Entry 8IF6 (electron microscopy, 7.09 A resolution (low resolution: residue-level contacts below are approximate; hydrogen-bond / salt-bridge calls are withheld)); this record covers chains A and B of the 3 polymer chains in the assembly.

== Chain A ==
Molecule: F-box/LRR-repeat MAX2 homolog
Source organism: Oryza sativa subsp. japonica
UniProt: Q5VMP0 (MAX2_ORYSJ); numbering as in UniProt (aligned over 1-720)
Sequence (720 residues; numbered 1 to 720; the number before each row is that of its first residue):
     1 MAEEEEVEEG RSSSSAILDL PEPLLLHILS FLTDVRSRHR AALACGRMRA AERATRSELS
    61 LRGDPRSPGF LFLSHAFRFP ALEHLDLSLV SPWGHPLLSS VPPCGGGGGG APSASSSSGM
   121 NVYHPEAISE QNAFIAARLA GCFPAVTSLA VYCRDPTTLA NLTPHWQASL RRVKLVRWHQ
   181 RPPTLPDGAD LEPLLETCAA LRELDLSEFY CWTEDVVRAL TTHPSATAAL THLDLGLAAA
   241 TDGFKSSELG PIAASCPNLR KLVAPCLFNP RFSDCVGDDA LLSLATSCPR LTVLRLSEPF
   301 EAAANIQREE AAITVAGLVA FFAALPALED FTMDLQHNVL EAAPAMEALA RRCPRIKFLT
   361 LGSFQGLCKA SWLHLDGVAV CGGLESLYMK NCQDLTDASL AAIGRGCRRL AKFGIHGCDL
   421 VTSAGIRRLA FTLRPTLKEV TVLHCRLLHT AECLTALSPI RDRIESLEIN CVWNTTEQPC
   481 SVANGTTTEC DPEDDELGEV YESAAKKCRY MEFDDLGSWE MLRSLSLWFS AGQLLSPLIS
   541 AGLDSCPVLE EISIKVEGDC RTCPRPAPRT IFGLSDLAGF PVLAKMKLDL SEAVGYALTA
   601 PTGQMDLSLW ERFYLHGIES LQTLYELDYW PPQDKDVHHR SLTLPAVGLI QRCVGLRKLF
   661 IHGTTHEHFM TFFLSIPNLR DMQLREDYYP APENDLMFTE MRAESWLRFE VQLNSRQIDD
Disordered / not traced: 476-511
UniProt features mapped onto this chain:
  - mutagenesis: Pro21 (P21S: In d3; dwarf and high tillering phenotypes; when associated with W-36), Arg36 (R36W: In d3; dwarf and high tillering phenotypes; when associated with S-21)

== Chain B ==
Molecule: SKP1-like protein 20
Source organism: Oryza sativa subsp. japonica
UniProt: Q651E8 (SKP20_ORYSJ); numbering as in UniProt (aligned over 1-175)
Sequence (175 residues; each row starts with the number of its first residue):
     1 MAAEAETKAM ITLRSCEGQV FEVAEAVAME SQTIRHMIED KCADTGIPLP NVSAKILSKV
    61 IEYCSKHVEA RGGAAAAADG DAPAPAAVEA NKAVEDELKT FDAEFVKVDQ STLFDLILAA
   121 NYLNIKGLLD LTCQTVADMI KGKTPEEIRK TFNIKNDFTP EEEEEVRREN QWAFE

== How chain A and chain B interact ==
Pairs across the interface - 66 pairs, chain A then chain B:
  Ser12(A) - Lys155(B)
  Ser15(A) - Phe114(B)
  Ser15(A) - Phe152(B)
  Ala16(A) - Phe114(B)
  Ile17(A) - Phe114(B)
  Ile17(A) - Val136(B)
  Leu20(A) - Ile117(B)
  Leu20(A) - Leu118(B)
  Leu24(A) - Asn121(B)
  His27(A) - Leu129(B)
  His27(A) - Asp130(B)
  Ile28(A) - Cys133(B)
  Phe31(A) - Gln134(B)
  Arg36(A) - Ala173(B)
  Arg36(A) - Phe174(B)
  His39(A) - Ala173(B)
  Arg40(A) - Gly142(B)
  Arg40(A) - Lys143(B)
  Arg40(A) - Pro145(B)
  Arg40(A) - Phe174(B)
  Leu43(A) - Pro145(B)
  Leu43(A) - Arg149(B)
  Leu43(A) - Phe158(B)
  Leu43(A) - Val166(B)
  Leu43(A) - Arg167(B)
  Leu43(A) - Asn170(B)
  Leu43(A) - Phe174(B)
  Ala44(A) - Pro145(B)
  Ala44(A) - Ile148(B)
  Ala44(A) - Arg149(B)
  Ala44(A) - Phe158(B)
  Cys45(A) - Asp157(B)
  Cys45(A) - Phe158(B)
  Gly46(A) - Phe158(B)
  Arg49(A) - Val166(B)
  Arg49(A) - Glu169(B)
  Phe77(A) - Trp172(B)
  Arg409(A) - Asp81(B)
  Arg409(A) - Ala82(B)
  Pro435(A) - Pro85(B)
  Pro435(A) - Glu89(B)
  Lys438(A) - Lys92(B)
  Arg463(A) - Glu89(B)
  Arg657(A) - Phe174(B)
  Arg657(A) - Glu175(B)
  Pro677(A) - Glu175(B)
  Asn678(A) - Glu175(B)
  Leu679(A) - Glu175(B)
  Arg680(A) - Gln171(B)
  Arg680(A) - Trp172(B)
  Arg680(A) - Glu175(B)
  Asp681(A) - Glu175(B)
  Leu713(A) - Gln171(B)
  Asn714(A) - Gln171(B)
  Arg716(A) - Arg168(B)
  Arg716(A) - Gln171(B)
  Arg716(A) - Glu175(B)
  Gln717(A) - Arg168(B)
  Ile718(A) - Arg168(B)
  Ile718(A) - Gln171(B)
  Ile718(A) - Phe174(B)
  Ile718(A) - Glu175(B)
  Asp719(A) - Phe174(B)
  Asp720(A) - Thr144(B)
  Asp720(A) - Glu146(B)
  Asp720(A) - Phe174(B)
Also at the interface, not in a pair above, chain A (41 interface residues in all): Ser13, Pro21, Ser37, Ala41, Met521, Tyr625
Also at the interface, not in a pair above, chain B (39 interface residues in all): Ile140, Lys141, Asn153, Ile154

== In short ==
41 residues of chain A face 39 of chain B across their interface. From UniProt: 2 mutagenesis sites on chain
A.
Chain A is F-box/LRR-repeat MAX2 homolog and chain B is SKP1-like protein 20, both from Oryza sativa subsp.
japonica; the structure, Conformational Dynamics of the D53-D3-D14 Complex in Strigolactone Signaling, was
determined by electron microscopy.
